PDB entry 8OLB | electron microscopy, 3.40 A resolution | chains m and o of the 28 polymer chains in the assembly

[Chain m (and o)]
Molecule: Outer capsid glycoprotein VP7
Notes: chain o of this document is another copy of the same molecule, construct and numbering; everything in this record applies to it too
Reference sequence: A0A060IEQ1 (A0A060IEQ1_9VIRU); residue numbers follow UniProt; this construct covers 1-326
Sequence (326 residues; numbered 1 to 326; the number before each row is that of its first residue):
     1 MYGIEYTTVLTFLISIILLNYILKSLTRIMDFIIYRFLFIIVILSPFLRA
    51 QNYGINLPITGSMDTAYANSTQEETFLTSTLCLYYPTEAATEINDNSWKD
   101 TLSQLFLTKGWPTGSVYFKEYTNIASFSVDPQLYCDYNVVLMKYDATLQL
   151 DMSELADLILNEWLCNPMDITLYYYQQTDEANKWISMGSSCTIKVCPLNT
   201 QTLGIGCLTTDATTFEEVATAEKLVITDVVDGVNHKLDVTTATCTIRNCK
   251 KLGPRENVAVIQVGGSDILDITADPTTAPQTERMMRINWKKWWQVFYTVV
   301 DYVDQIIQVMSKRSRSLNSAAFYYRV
Disordered / not traced: 1-53, 314-326 (chain o: 1-53, 315-326)
Cystine bridges: Cys-82/Cys-135, Cys-165/Cys-249, Cys-191/Cys-244, Cys-196/Cys-207
Covalently attached groups: N-acetylglucosamine (NAG) linked to Asn-69
Metal / ion sites: Ca2+ site 1: Gln-177, Asp-228, Val-229, Asp-231 (shared with 1 residue of chain n); Ca2+ site 2: Gly-206, Thr-214, Glu-216; Ca2+ site 3: Asp-301 (shared with 4 residues of chain l)

[How chain m and chain o interact]
Residue-residue contacts - 40 pairs, chain m then chain o:
  Ile-55(m) / Leu-57(o)  hydrophobic
  Leu-57(m) / Pro-58(o)
  Leu-57(m) / Ile-59(o)  hydrophobic
  Thr-80(m) / Asn-166(o)
  Ser-103(m) / Tyr-173(o)  hydrogen bond
  Thr-113(m) / Tyr-173(o)  hydrogen bond (backbone-side chain)
  Gly-114(m) / Tyr-173(o)
  Val-116(m) / Tyr-173(o)
  Tyr-117(m) / Pro-167(o)  hydrophobic
  Tyr-117(m) / Met-168(o)  hydrophobic
  Tyr-117(m) / Asp-169(o)
  Tyr-117(m) / Tyr-175(o)  hydrogen bond
  Gln-132(m) / Arg-247(o)
  Tyr-134(m) / Cys-165(o)
  Tyr-134(m) / Asn-166(o)
  Tyr-134(m) / Pro-167(o)
  Tyr-134(m) / Arg-247(o)
  Cys-135(m) / Pro-167(o)  hydrophobic
  Asp-136(m) / Asn-166(o)
  Leu-164(m) / Ser-314(o)
  Cys-165(m) / Tyr-134(o)
  Cys-165(m) / Ser-314(o)
  Asn-166(m) / Thr-80(o)
  Asn-166(m) / Tyr-134(o)
  Pro-167(m) / Cys-82(o)  hydrophobic
  Pro-167(m) / Tyr-117(o)
  Pro-167(m) / Tyr-134(o)
  Pro-167(m) / Cys-135(o)
  Met-168(m) / Tyr-117(o)  hydrophobic
  Asp-169(m) / Tyr-117(o)
  Leu-172(m) / Lys-99(o)
  Leu-172(m) / Asp-100(o)
  Tyr-173(m) / Ser-103(o)  hydrogen bond
  Tyr-173(m) / Thr-113(o)  hydrogen bond (side chain-backbone)
  Tyr-173(m) / Gly-114(o)
  Tyr-173(m) / Val-116(o)  hydrogen bond (side chain-backbone)
  Tyr-175(m) / Tyr-117(o)
  Arg-247(m) / Tyr-134(o)
  Arg-313(m) / Leu-164(o)
  Arg-313(m) / Cys-165(o)  hydrogen bond (side chain-backbone)
Other interface residues (no listed pair), chain m (28 interface residues in all): Ile-59, Cys-82, Lys-99, Asp-100, Ser-115
Other interface residues (no listed pair), chain o (26 interface residues in all): Asp-136, Leu-172

[In short]
28 residues of chain m and 26 residues of chain o are in contact, with 7 hydrogen bonds. Among the polar pairs
are Ser-103(m)/Tyr-173(o), Thr-113(m)/Tyr-173(o) and Tyr-117(m)/Tyr-175(o). The Ca2+ site 1 is built by
Gln-177(m), Asp-228(m), Val-229(m) and Asp-231(m).
Both chains are Outer capsid glycoprotein VP7. Entry 8OLB (SA11 Rotavirus Non-tripsinized Triple Layered
Particle) was determined by electron microscopy, deposited together with 8OLC, 8OLE and 8QTZ.
